Entry 9GCK (electron microscopy, 3.70 A resolution); this record covers chains A and D of the 6 polymer chains in the assembly.

== Chain A ==
Molecule: Transcription factor tau 138 kDa subunit
From: Saccharomyces cerevisiae
UniProt: P34111 (TFC3_YEAST); residue numbers follow UniProt; this construct covers 1-1160
Chain sequence (1201 residues; numbered 1 to 1201; the number before each row is that of its first residue):
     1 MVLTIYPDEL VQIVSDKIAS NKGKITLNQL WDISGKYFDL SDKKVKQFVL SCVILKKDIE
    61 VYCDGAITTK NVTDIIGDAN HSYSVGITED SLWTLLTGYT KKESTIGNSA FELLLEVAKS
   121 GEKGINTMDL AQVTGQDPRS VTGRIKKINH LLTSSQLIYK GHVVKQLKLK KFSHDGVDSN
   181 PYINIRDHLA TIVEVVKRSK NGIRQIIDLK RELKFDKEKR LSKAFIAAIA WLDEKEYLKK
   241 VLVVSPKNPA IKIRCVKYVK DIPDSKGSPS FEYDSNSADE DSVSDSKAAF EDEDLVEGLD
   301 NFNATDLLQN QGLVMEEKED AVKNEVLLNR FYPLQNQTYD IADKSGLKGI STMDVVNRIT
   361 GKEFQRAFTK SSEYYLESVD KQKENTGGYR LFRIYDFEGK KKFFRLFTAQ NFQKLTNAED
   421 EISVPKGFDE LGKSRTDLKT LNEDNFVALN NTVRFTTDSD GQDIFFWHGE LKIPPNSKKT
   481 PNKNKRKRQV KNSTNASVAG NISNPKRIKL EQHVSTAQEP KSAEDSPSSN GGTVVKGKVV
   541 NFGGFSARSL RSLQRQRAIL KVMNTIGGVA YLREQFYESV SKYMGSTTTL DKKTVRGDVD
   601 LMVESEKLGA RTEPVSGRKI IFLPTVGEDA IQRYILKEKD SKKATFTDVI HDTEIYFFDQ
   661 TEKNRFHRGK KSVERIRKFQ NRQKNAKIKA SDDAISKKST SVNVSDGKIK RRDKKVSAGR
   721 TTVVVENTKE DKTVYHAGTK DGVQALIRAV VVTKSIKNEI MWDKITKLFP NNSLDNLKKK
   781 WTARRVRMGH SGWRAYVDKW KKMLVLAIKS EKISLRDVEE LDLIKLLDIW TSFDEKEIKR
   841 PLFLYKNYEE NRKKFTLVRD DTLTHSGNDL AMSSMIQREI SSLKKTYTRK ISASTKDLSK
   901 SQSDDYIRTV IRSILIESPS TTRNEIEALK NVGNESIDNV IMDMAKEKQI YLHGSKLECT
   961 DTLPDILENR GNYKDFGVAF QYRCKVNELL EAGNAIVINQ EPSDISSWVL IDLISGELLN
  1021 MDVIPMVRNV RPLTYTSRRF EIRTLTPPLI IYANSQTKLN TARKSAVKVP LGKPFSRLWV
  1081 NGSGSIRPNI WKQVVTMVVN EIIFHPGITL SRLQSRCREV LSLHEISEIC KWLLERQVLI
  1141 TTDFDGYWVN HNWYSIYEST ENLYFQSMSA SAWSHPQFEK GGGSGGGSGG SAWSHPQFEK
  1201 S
Disordered / not traced: 1-731, 1161-1201
Construct notes: expression tag (1161-1201)
Swiss-Prot annotation at these positions:
  - modified residue: S546 (Phosphoserine)
  - mutagenesis: G349 (G349E: In TSV115; thermosensitive. Level of TFIIIC and its affinity for tDNA reduced ...)

== Chain D ==
Molecule: Transcription factor tau 55 kDa subunit
From: Saccharomyces cerevisiae
UniProt: Q12415 (TFC7_YEAST); residue numbers follow UniProt; this construct covers 1-435
Chain sequence (435 residues; each row starts with the number of its first residue):
     1 MVVNTIYIAR HGYRSNWLPE GPYPDPLTGI DSDVPLAEHG VQQAKELAHY LLSLDNQPEA
    61 AFASPFYRCL ETVQPIAKLL EIPVYLERGI GEWYRPDRKP VIPVPAGYEI LSKFFPGVIS
   121 QEWDSTLTPN EKGETEQEMY MRFKKFWPLF IERVEKEYPN VECILLVTHA ASKIALGMSL
   181 LGYDNPRMSL NENGDKIRSG SCSLDKYEIL KKSYDTIDET DDQTSFTYIP FSDRKWVLTM
   241 NGNTEFLSSG EEMNWNFDCV AEAGSDADIK KRQMTKKTSS PIPEADDQTE VETVYISVDI
   301 PSGNYKERTE IAKSAILQYS GLETDAPLFR IGNRLYEGSW ERLVGTELAF PNAAHVHKKT
   361 AGLLSPTEEN ETTNAGQSKG SSTANDPNIQ IQEEDVGLPD STNTSRDHTG DKEEVQSEKI
   421 YRIKERIVLS NVRPM
Disordered / not traced: 214-227, 259-289, 359-415
Swiss-Prot annotation at these positions:
  - modified residue: S365 (Phosphoserine)

== Interface between chain A and chain D ==
Pairs across the interface (61; chain A residue first):
  A795(A) - M435(D)
  Y796(A) - M435(D)  hydrophobic
  K799(A) - M435(D)  hydrogen bond (side chain-backbone)
  L842(A) - R330(D)
  L842(A) - L335(D)  hydrophobic
  L842(A) - P434(D)  hydrophobic
  F843(A) - Q318(D)
  F843(A) - R330(D)
  L844(A) - Q318(D)  hydrogen bond (backbone-side chain)
  L844(A) - L328(D)
  L844(A) - R330(D)
  Y845(A) - S320(D)
  K846(A) - N191(D)
  K846(A) - S320(D)  hydrogen bond (backbone-side chain)
  N847(A) - S320(D)
  Y848(A) - S320(D)
  Y848(A) - G321(D)
  Y848(A) - T324(D)
  Y848(A) - A326(D)  hydrogen bond (side chain-backbone)
  Y848(A) - L328(D)  hydrophobic
  N851(A) - S320(D)  hydrogen bond
  R852(A) - A326(D)
  R852(A) - E337(D)  salt bridge
  F855(A) - L335(D)  hydrophobic
  T856(A) - P434(D)
  T856(A) - M435(D)
  L857(A) - L328(D)  hydrophobic
  L857(A) - V432(D)
  L857(A) - R433(D)
  V858(A) - N431(D)
  V858(A) - V432(D)
  V858(A) - R433(D)  hydrogen bond (backbone-backbone)
  V858(A) - M435(D)  hydrophobic
  R859(A) - E337(D)  salt bridge
  R859(A) - N431(D)
  R859(A) - V432(D)
  D860(A) - N431(D)  hydrogen bond (backbone-backbone)
  D860(A) - R433(D)  salt bridge
  T862(A) - P301(D)
  T862(A) - G303(D)
  L863(A) - S302(D)
  L863(A) - G303(D)
  K884(A) - S302(D)  hydrogen bond (side chain-backbone)
  Y887(A) - L343(D)
  Y887(A) - V344(D)  hydrogen bond (backbone-backbone)
  T888(A) - E341(D)  hydrogen bond
  T888(A) - R342(D)
  T888(A) - L343(D)
  T888(A) - V344(D)
  R889(A) - E341(D)
  R889(A) - R342(D)  hydrogen bond (backbone-backbone)
  R889(A) - L343(D)
  K890(A) - W340(D)
  K890(A) - E341(D)  hydrogen bond (backbone-side chain)
  I891(A) - W340(D)  hydrogen bond (backbone-backbone)
  I891(A) - E341(D)
  I891(A) - R342(D)
  I891(A) - E425(D)
  S892(A) - W340(D)
  T895(A) - A326(D)
  T895(A) - E337(D)
Interface residues without a listed pair, chain A (33 interface residues in all): D834, E837, D869, I880, S881
Interface residues without a listed pair, chain D (34 interface residues in all): N193, Y305, Y319, D325, P327, F329, S339, K424, R426, S430

== Overview ==
33 residues of chain A and 34 residues of chain D are in contact, with 13 hydrogen bonds and 3 salt bridges.
Among the polar pairs are R852(A)-E337(D), R859(A)-E337(D) and D860(A)-R433(D). UniProt lists one mutagenesis
site on chain A.
Here chain A is Transcription factor tau 138 kDa subunit and chain D is Transcription factor tau 55 kDa
subunit, both from Saccharomyces cerevisiae. Entry 9GCK (yeast TFIIIC TauA subcomplex bound to a tRNA gene)
was determined by electron microscopy (same publication as 9GC3).
